Entry 3KL4 (X-ray diffraction, 3.50 A resolution); this record covers chains A and B.

== Chain A ==
Molecule: Signal recognition 54 kDa protein
Organism: Sulfolobus solfataricus
Notes: EC 3.6.5.4
UniProt: Q97ZE7 (SRP54_SULSO); residues 2-432 here = UniProt positions 2-432
Sequence (433 residues; row label = number of the first residue in the row; numbering starts at 0):
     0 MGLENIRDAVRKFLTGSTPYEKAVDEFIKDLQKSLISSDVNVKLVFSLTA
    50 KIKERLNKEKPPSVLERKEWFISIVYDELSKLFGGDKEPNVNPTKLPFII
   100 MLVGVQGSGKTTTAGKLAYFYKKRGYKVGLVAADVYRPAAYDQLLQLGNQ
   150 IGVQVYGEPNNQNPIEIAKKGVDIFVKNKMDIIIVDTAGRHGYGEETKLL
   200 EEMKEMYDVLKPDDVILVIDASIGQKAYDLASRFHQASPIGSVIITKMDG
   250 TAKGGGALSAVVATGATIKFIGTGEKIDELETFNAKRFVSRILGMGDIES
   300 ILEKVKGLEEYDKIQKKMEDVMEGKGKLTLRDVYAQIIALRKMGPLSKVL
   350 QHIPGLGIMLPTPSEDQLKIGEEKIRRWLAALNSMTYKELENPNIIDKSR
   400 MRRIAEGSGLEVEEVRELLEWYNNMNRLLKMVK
Unresolved in the structure: 0, 308-326
Differences from the reference sequence: expression tag (0-1)
UniProt features mapped onto this chain:
  - binding site (GTP): G103 to T110, D185 to R189, T245 to D248
What the authors report for this chain:
  - binding site for Signal peptide of yeast dipeptidyl aminopeptidase B (chain B): L339, W420, M424, L427, V431
  - contacts within the chain: W377-W420
  - conformationally variable residues (loop rearrangement, order/disorder transition, side-chain flip): E308 to G325, P362 to E371, W420

== Chain B ==
Molecule: Signal peptide of yeast dipeptidyl aminopeptidase B
Organism: Saccharomyces cerevisiae
Notes: EC 3.4.14.-
UniProt: P18962 (DAP2_YEAST); residues 444-469 here correspond to UniProt positions 26-51 (UniProt number = residue number - 418)
Sequence (42 residues; each row starts with the number of its first residue):
   433 ARSGSGSGSGSKLIRVGIILVLLIWGTVLLLKSIPHHHHHHH
Unresolved in the structure: 433-448, 470-474
Differences from the reference sequence: linker (433-443); expression tag (470-474)
What the authors report for this chain:
  - mutagenesis - L455R: abolished binding to Signal recognition 54 kDa protein (chain A)

== Interface between chain A and chain B ==
Pairs across the interface (11; chain A residue first):
  Q335(A) - L452(B)
  Q335(A) - I456(B)
  L339(A) - I456(B)  hydrophobic
  R375(A) - L463(B)
  R375(A) - I466(B)
  E413(A) - P467(B)
  E416(A) - S465(B)  hydrogen bond
  W420(A) - L455(B)
  W420(A) - G458(B)
  W420(A) - T459(B)
  M424(A) - L455(B)  hydrophobic
Interface residues without a listed pair, chain A (8 interface residues in all): E410
The authors on this interface:
  - residue pairs: M424(A)-L455(B), G458(B)-W420(A)
  - interface residues, chain A: L339(A), W420(A), M424(A)

== Overview ==
The interface between chain A and chain B involves 8 residues on one side and 9 on the other, with 1 hydrogen
bond. Its one hydrogen-bonded contact is E416(A)-S465(B). The paper describes contacts between M424(A) and
L455(B) and G458(B) and W420(A). The paper reports a binding site for Signal peptide of yeast dipeptidyl
aminopeptidase B (chain B) at L339(A), W420(A) and M424(A) among others; L455R of chain B abolishes binding to
Signal recognition 54 kDa protein (chain A).
Chain A is Signal recognition 54 kDa protein (Sulfolobus solfataricus) and chain B is Signal peptide of yeast
dipeptidyl aminopeptidase B (Saccharomyces cerevisiae); the structure, Recognition of a signal peptide by the
signal recognition particle, was determined by X-ray diffraction.
